1U3S - chains A and C of the 4 polymer chains in the assembly; structure by X-ray diffraction, 2.50 A resolution.

[Chain A]
Name: Estrogen receptor beta
Organism: Homo sapiens
UniProtKB: Q92731 (ESR2_HUMAN); residue numbers follow UniProt; this construct covers 261-500
Sequence (240 residues; each row starts with the number of its first residue):
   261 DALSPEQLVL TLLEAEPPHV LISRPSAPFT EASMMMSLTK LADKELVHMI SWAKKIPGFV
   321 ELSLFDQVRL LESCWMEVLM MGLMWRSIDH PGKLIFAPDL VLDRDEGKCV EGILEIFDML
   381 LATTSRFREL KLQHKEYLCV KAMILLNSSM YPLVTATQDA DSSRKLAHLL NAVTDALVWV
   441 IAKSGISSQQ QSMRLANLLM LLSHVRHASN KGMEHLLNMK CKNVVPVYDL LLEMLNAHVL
Not modelled in the structure: 261-262, 412-419, 498-500
Small-molecule neighbours: 797 (3-(6-hydroxy-naphthalen-2-yl)-benzo[d]isooxazol-6-ol): M295, L298, L301, A302, E305, M336, L339, M340, L343, R346, F356, I373, I376, L380, G472, H475, L476, M479

[Chain C]
Name: steroid receptor coactivator-1
Sequence (13 residues; row label = number of the first residue in the row):
   601 SGSHKLVQLL TTT
Not modelled in the structure: 601-604

[Interface between chain A and chain C]
Pairs across the interface - 19 pairs, chain A then chain C:
  I310(A) with L606(C), hydrophobic; L609(C), hydrophobic; L610(C), hydrophobic
  K314(A) with L609(C), hydrogen bond (side chain-backbone); L610(C); T612(C), hydrogen bond (side chain-backbone); T613(C)
  L324(A) with L610(C), hydrophobic
  Q327(A) with L610(C)
  V328(A) with L606(C), hydrophobic; V607(C), hydrophobic; L610(C), hydrophobic
  L331(A) with L610(C), hydrophobic
  E332(A) with L606(C)
  D489(A) with K605(C), salt bridge
  L490(A) with K605(C)
  E493(A) with K605(C), hydrogen bond (side chain-backbone); L606(C), hydrogen bond (side chain-backbone)
  M494(A) with L606(C), hydrophobic
Also at the interface, not in a pair above, chain A (13 interface residues in all): V307, F319
Also at the interface, not in a pair above, chain C (8 interface residues in all): T611

[Overview]
13 residues of chain A and 8 residues of chain C are in contact; the contacts include 4 hydrogen bonds and 1
salt bridge. Polar contacts include D489(A)-K605(C), K314(A)-L609(C) and K314(A)-T612(C). Chain A binds
compound 797.
Here chain A is Estrogen receptor beta (Homo sapiens) and chain C is steroid receptor coactivator-1. Entry
1U3S (Crystal Structure of Estrogen Receptor beta complexed with WAY-797) was determined by X-ray diffraction
together with 1U3Q and 1U3R from the same study.
